4DX7 - chains A and D of the 5 polymer chains in the assembly; structure by X-ray diffraction, 2.25 A resolution.

# Chain A
Protein: Acriflavine resistance protein B
Source organism: Escherichia coli
Reference sequence: P31224 (ACRB_ECOLI); residue numbers follow UniProt; this construct covers 1-1049
Chain sequence (1057 residues; each row starts with the number of its first residue):
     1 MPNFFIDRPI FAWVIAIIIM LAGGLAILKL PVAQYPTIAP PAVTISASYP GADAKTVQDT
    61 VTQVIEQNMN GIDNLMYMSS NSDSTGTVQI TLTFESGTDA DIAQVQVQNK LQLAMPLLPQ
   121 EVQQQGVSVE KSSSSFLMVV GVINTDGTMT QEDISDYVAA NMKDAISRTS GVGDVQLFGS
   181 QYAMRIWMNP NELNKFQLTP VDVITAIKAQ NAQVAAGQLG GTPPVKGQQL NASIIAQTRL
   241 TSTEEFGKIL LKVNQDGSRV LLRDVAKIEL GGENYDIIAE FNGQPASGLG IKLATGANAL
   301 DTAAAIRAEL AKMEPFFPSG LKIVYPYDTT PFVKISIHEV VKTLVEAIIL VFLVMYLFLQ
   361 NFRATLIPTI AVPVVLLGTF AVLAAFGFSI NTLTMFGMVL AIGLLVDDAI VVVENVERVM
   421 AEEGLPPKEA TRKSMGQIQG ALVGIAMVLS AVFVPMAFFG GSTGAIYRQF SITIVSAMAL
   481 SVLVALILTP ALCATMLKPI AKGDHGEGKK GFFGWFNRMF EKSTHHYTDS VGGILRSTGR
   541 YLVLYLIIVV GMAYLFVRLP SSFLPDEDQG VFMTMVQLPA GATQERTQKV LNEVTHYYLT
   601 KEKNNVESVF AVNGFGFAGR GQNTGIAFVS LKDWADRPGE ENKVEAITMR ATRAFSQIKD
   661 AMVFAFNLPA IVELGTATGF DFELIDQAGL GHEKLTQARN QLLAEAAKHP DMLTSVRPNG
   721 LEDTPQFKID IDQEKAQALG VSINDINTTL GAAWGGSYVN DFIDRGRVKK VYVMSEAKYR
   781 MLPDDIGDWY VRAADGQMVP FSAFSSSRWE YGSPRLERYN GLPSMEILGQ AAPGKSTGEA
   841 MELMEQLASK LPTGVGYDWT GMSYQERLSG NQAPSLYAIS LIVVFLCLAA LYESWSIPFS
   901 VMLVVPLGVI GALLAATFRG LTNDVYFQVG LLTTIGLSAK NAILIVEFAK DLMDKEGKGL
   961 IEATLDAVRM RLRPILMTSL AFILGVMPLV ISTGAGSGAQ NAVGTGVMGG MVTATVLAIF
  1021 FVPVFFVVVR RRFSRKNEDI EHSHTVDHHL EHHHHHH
Disordered / not traced: 1043-1057
Differences from the reference sequence: expression tag (1050-1057)
UniProt features mapped onto this chain:
  - mutagenesis: H526 (H526Y: Partially restores chloramphenicol resistance to an AcrZ G30R mutant)
What the authors report for this chain:
  - binding site for doxorubicin: S46, Q89, E130, Q176, F178, G179, I277, V612, F615, F666, T676, R717, N719, L828
  - conformationally variable residues (side-chain flip): Q176, F615
  - mutagenesis - G616N: decreased growth in response to erythromycin
  - mutagenesis - G616N: unchanged expression

# Chain D
Protein: Darpin
Source organism: Synthetic construct
Notes: antibody fragment or engineered binder
Chain sequence (169 residues; numbered 1 to 169; the number before each row is that of its first residue):
     1 MRGSHHHHHH GSDLGKKLLE AARAGRDDEV RILMANGADV NAADVVGWTP LHLAAYWGHL
    61 EIVEVLLKNG ADVNAYDTLG STPLHLAAHF GHLEIVEVLL KNGADVNAKD DNGITPLHLA
   121 ANRGHLEIVE VLLKYGADVN AQDKFGKTAF DISINNGNED LAEILQKLN
Disordered / not traced: 1-10, 167-169

# Chain A / chain D interface
Contacting residue pairs (10):
  Q229(A) with V45(D)
  E244(A) with N156(D)
  K248(A) with N155(D); N156(D), hydrogen bond
  R259(A) with K147(D)
  L261(A) with N155(D)
  R263(A) with I154(D); N155(D), hydrogen bond (side chain-backbone); N156(D); G157(D)
Also at the interface, not in a pair above, chain A (7 interface residues in all): L230
Also at the interface, not in a pair above, chain D (8 interface residues in all): V46, N122

# Summary
7 residues of chain A face 8 of chain D across their interface; the contacts include 2 hydrogen bonds. Polar
contacts include K248(A)-N156(D) and R263(A)-N155(D). The paper reports a binding site for doxorubicin at
S46(A), Q89(A) and E130(A) among others; G616N of chain A reduces growth in response to erythromycin.
Here chain A is Acriflavine resistance protein B (Escherichia coli) and chain D is Darpin (Synthetic
construct). Entry 4DX7 (Transport of drugs by the multidrug transporter AcrB involves an access and a deep
binding pocket ...) was determined by X-ray diffraction, deposited together with 4DX5 and 4DX6.
